PDB entry 2WUH | X-ray diffraction, 1.60 A resolution | chains A and B of the 4 polymer chains in the assembly

== Chain A ==
Protein: Discoidin domain receptor 2
Organism: Homo sapiens
Notes: fragment: discoidin domain, residues 26-190
UniProt: Q16832 (DDR2_HUMAN); numbering as in UniProt (aligned over 26-190)
Chain sequence (178 residues; each row starts with the number of its first residue):
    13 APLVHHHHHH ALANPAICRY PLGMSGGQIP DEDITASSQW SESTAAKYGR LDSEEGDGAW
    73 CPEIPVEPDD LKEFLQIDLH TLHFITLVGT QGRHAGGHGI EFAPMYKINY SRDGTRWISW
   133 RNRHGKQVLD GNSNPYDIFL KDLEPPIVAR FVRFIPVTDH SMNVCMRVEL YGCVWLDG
Not modelled in the structure: 13-25, 190
Cystine bridges: Cys30-Cys185, Cys73-Cys177
Curated features (UniProtKB/Swiss-Prot):
  - glycosylation: Asn121 (N-linked (GlcNAc...) asparagine)
Reported in the primary citation:
  - contacts within the chain: Arg105-Glu113 (salt bridge)
  - conformationally variable residues (loop rearrangement): Trp52, Arg105, Glu113
  - specificity-determining residues: His110, Ile112, Asn175 (by similarity / conservation)
  - mutagenesis - W52A: unchanged expression
  - mutagenesis - W52A: abolished signaling in response to collagen

== Chain B ==
Protein: Collagen peptide
Chain sequence (29 residues; numbered 3 to 31; the number before each row is that of its first residue):
     3 XGPPGPPGPP GPRGQPGVLG FPGPPGPPG
Not modelled in the structure: 3
Modified residues: ACE (acetyl group) at position 3; Pro6, Pro9, Pro12, Pro18, Pro24, Pro27, Pro30 (4-hydroxyproline; HYP); Leu21 (norleucine; NLE)

== How chain A and chain B interact ==
Contacting residue pairs - 10 pairs, chain A then chain B:
  Trp52(A) with Leu21(B)
  Thr56(A) with Leu21(B)
  Asp69(A) with Val20(B); Leu21(B), hydrogen bond (side chain-backbone)
  Arg105(A) with Leu21(B); Pro24(B)
  His110(A) with Phe23(B); Pro24(B)
  Ile112(A) with Pro24(B)
  Glu113(A) with Pro24(B)
Also at the interface, not in a pair above, chain A (9 interface residues in all): Ser53, Gly111
The authors on this interface:
  - pairs named by the authors: His110(A)-Phe23(B)
  - interface residues, chain A: Asp69(A), Arg105(A), Ile112(A), Glu113(A)

== In short ==
9 residues of chain A and 4 residues of chain B are in contact, with 1 hydrogen bond. The hydrogen-bonded pair
is Asp69(A)-Leu21(B). The paper describes a contact between His110(A) and Phe23(B). From the paper: W52A of
chain A abolishes signaling in response to collagen; interface residues Asp69(A), Arg105(A) and Ile112(A)
among others.
Here chain A is Discoidin domain receptor 2 (Homo sapiens) and chain B is Collagen peptide. Entry 2WUH
(Crystal structure of the DDR2 discoidin domain bound to a triple- helical collagen peptide) was determined by
X-ray diffraction.
